6H6Q - chains A and B; structure by X-ray diffraction, 2.63 A resolution.

Chain A (and B):
Protein: E3 ubiquitin-protein ligase XIAP
Organism: Homo sapiens
Notes: EC 2.3.2.27; chain B of this document is another copy of the same molecule, construct and numbering; everything in this record applies to it too
Reference sequence: P98170 (XIAP_HUMAN); residue numbers follow UniProt; this construct covers 245-354
Chain sequence (127 residues; row label = number of the first residue in the row):
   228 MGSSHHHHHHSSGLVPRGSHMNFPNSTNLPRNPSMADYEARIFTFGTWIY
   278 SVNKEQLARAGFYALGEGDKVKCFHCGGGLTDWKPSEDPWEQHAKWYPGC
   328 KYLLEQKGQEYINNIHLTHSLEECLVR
Unresolved in the structure: 228-248 (chain B: 228-247, 351-354)
Sequence notes: initiating methionine (228, 248); expression tag (229-245, 247)
Metal / ion sites: Zn2+: Cys300, Cys303, His320, Cys327
Small-molecule neighbours: FUK (2-[(2R,5R)-2-[[(3R,5R)-3,5-dimethylmorpholin-4-yl]methyl]-5-methyl-piperazin-1-yl]-1-[6-[(S)-(4-fluorophenyl)-oxidanyl-methyl]-3,3-dimethyl-2H-pyrrolo[3,2-b]pyridin-1-yl]ethanone): Leu292, Lys297, Val298, Lys299, Gly306, Leu307, Thr308, Asp309, Trp310, Glu314, Gln319, Trp323, Tyr324

Chain A / chain B interface:
Residue-residue contacts (34; chain A residue first):
  Asn249(A) - Trp323(B)
  Asn249(A) - Glu350(B)
  Phe250(A) - Lys322(B)
  Phe250(A) - Trp323(B)  hydrophobic
  Phe250(A) - His346(B)
  Phe250(A) - Glu350(B)
  Pro251(A) - Lys322(B)
  Asn252(A) - Ser347(B)  hydrogen bond
  Ser253(A) - Pro325(B)
  Ser253(A) - His343(B)
  Thr254(A) - His343(B)
  Thr254(A) - Leu344(B)
  Thr254(A) - Ser347(B)
  Arg258(A) - Ser347(B)
  Arg258(A) - Glu350(B)  salt bridge
  Lys322(A) - Phe250(B)
  Lys322(A) - Pro251(B)
  Trp323(A) - Asn249(B)
  Trp323(A) - Phe250(B)
  Pro325(A) - Ser253(B)
  Lys328(A) - Gln336(B)
  Lys328(A) - Asn340(B)  hydrogen bond
  Gln336(A) - Lys328(B)
  Asn340(A) - Ser253(B)
  Asn340(A) - Lys328(B)  hydrogen bond
  His343(A) - Phe250(B)
  His343(A) - Pro251(B)  hydrogen bond (side chain-backbone)
  His343(A) - Ser253(B)  hydrogen bond
  His343(A) - Thr254(B)
  Leu344(A) - Thr254(B)
  Ser347(A) - Met248(B)
  Ser347(A) - Thr254(B)
  Glu350(A) - Met248(B)
  Arg354(A) - Met248(B)
Other interface residues (no listed pair), chain A (22 interface residues in all): Asn255, Leu256, Gly326, His346
Other interface residues (no listed pair), chain B (22 interface residues in all): Asn252, Asn255, Leu256, Arg258, Gly326

In short:
The chain A/chain B interface involves 22 residues from each chain; the contacts include 5 hydrogen bonds and
1 salt bridge. Among the polar pairs are Arg258(A)-Glu350(B), Asn252(A)-Ser347(B) and Lys328(A)-Asn340(B).
Bound to chain A: compound FUK.
Chain A and chain B are both E3 ubiquitin-protein ligase XIAP (Homo sapiens); the structure, Fragment Derived
XIAP inhibitor, was determined by X-ray diffraction, deposited together with 6H6R.
